5T4I - chains A and E of the 6 polymer chains in the assembly; structure by X-ray diffraction, 2.39 A resolution.

Chain A:
Molecule: Nuclease EXOG, mitochondrial
Source organism: Homo sapiens
Notes: EC 3.1.30.-
Reference sequence: Q9Y2C4 (EXOG_HUMAN); residue numbers follow UniProt; this construct covers 59-368
Amino-acid sequence (317 residues; each row starts with the number of its first residue):
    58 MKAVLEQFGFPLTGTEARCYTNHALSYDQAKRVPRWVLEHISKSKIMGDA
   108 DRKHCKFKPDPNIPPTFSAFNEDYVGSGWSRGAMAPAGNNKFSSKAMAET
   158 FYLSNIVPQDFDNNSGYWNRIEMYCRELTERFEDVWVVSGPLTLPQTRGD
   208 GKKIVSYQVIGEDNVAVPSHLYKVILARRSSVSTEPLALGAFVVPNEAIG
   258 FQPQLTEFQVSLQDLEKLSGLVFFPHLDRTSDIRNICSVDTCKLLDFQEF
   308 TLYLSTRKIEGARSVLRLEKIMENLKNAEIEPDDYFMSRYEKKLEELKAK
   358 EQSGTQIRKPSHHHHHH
Unresolved in the structure: 58-59, 357-374
Sequence notes: initiating methionine (58); engineered mutation Ala-140 (His in Q9Y2C4); expression tag (369-374)
UniProt features mapped onto this chain:
  - binding site (a divalent metal cation): Asn-171
  - natural variant: Gly-277 (G277V: Abolishes catalytic activity)
  - mutagenesis: Ser-137 (S137D: No effect on catalytic activity)
Cystine bridges: Cys-294/Cys-299
Bound ions: Mn2+: Asn-171 (shared with DT2(E), DG3(E) of chain E)
Reported in the primary citation:
  - mutagenesis - H140A: abolished catalytic activity
  - mutagenesis - R314A: decreased binding to the 9-nt DNA strand (chain E)
  - mutagenesis - R314A: increased catalytic activity with the 9-nt DNA strand (chain E)
  - mutagenesis - R314A: decreased binding to 5'-P-containing DNA
  - mutagenesis - R314A: increased catalytic activity on 5'-P-containing DNA

Chain E:
Molecule: 9-nt DNA strand
Sequence (9 nucleotides; numbered 1 to 9; the number before each row is that of its first residue):
     1 CTGACGTGC
Bound ions: Mn2+: DT2, DG3 (shared with Asn-171(A) of chain A)

Interface between chain A and chain E:
Contacting residue pairs (26):
  Arg-109(A) / DT2(E)  salt bridge to the phosphate
  Arg-109(A) / DG3(E)  salt bridge to the phosphate
  Phe-114(A) / DA4(E)  phosphate contact
  Ser-137(A) / DG3(E)  phosphate contact
  Ser-137(A) / DA4(E)  phosphate contact
  Arg-138(A) / DG3(E)  sugar contact
  Arg-138(A) / DA4(E)  salt bridge to the phosphate
  Gly-139(A) / DG3(E)  phosphate contact
  Ala-140(A) / DG3(E)  hydrogen bond to the phosphate
  Pro-143(A) / DT2(E)  phosphate contact
  Ala-144(A) / DT2(E)  hydrogen bond to the phosphate
  Gly-145(A) / DT2(E)  hydrogen bond to the phosphate
  Lys-148(A) / DC1(E)  salt bridge to the phosphate
  Phe-168(A) / DG3(E)  sugar contact
  Phe-168(A) / DA4(E)  sugar contact
  Asn-171(A) / DT2(E)  phosphate contact
  Asn-171(A) / DG3(E)  hydrogen bond to the phosphate
  Ser-172(A) / DT2(E)  hydrogen bond to the base
  Asn-176(A) / DC1(E)  hydrogen bond to the base
  Asn-176(A) / DT2(E)  hydrogen bond to the sugar
  Glu-179(A) / DT2(E)  sugar contact
  Arg-183(A) / DC1(E)  phosphate contact
  Tyr-310(A) / DC1(E)  sugar contact
  Leu-311(A) / DC1(E)  base contact
  Arg-314(A) / DC1(E)  salt bridge to the phosphate
  Lys-315(A) / DC1(E)  base contact
Interface residues without a listed pair, chain A (21 interface residues in all): Trp-136

Overview:
21 residues of chain A face 4 of chain E across their interface, with 7 hydrogen bonds and 5 salt bridges.
Polar contacts include Ser-172(A)/DT2(E), Asn-176(A)/DC1(E) and Asn-176(A)/DT2(E). From the paper: H140A of
chain A abolishes catalytic activity; R314A of chain A reduces binding to the 9-nt DNA strand (chain E).
Chain A is Nuclease EXOG, mitochondrial (Homo sapiens) and chain E is a 9-nt DNA strand; the structure, A
Novel domain in human EXOG converts apoptotic endonuclease to DNA-repair enzyme, was determined by X-ray
diffraction, deposited together with 5T40 and 5T5C.
